PDB entry 7WU2 | electron microscopy, 2.80 A resolution | chains B and N of the 5 polymer chains in the assembly

Chain B:
Name: Guanine nucleotide-binding protein G(I)/G(S)/G(T) subunit beta-1
Source organism: Homo sapiens
UniProtKB: P62873 (GBB1_HUMAN); residue numbers follow UniProt; this construct covers 2-340
Sequence (351 residues; row label = number of the first residue in the row; numbers below 1 keep their minus sign (Met-10 is residue -10)):
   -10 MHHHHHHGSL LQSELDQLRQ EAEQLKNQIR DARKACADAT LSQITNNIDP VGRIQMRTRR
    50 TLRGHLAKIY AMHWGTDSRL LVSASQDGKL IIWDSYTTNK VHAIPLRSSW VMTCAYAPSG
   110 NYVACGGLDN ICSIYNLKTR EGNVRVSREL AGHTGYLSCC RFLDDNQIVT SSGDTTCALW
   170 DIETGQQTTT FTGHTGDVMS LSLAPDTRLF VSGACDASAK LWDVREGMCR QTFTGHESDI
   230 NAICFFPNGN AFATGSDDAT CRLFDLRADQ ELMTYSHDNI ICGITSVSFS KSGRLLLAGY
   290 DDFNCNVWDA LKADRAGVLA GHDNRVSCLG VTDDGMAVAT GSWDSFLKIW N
Unresolved in the structure: -10 to 1
Differences from the reference sequence: expression tag (-10 to 1)
Curated features (UniProtKB/Swiss-Prot):
  - modified residue: Ser2 (N-acetylserine), His266 (Phosphohistidine)
  - natural variant: Leu30 (L30F: In MRD42; uncertain significance), Arg52 (R52G: In MRD42), Gly64 (G64V: In MRD42), Asp76 (D76E: In MRD42; D76G: In MRD42), Gly77 (G77S: In MRD42), Lys78 (K78R: In MRD42), Ile80 (I80N: In MRD42; I80T: In MRD42), His91 (H91R: In MRD42; uncertain significance), Ala92 (A92T: In MRD42), Pro94 (P94S: In MRD42), Leu95 (L95P: In MRD42), Arg96 (R96L: In MRD42), 5 further natural variant entries in UniProt

Chain N:
Name: Nanobody Nb35
Source organism: Lama glama
Notes: antibody fragment or engineered binder
Sequence (162 residues; row label = number of the first residue in the row; numbers below 1 keep their minus sign (Met-23 is residue -23)):
   -23 MGMKYLLPTA AAGLLLLAAQ PAMAQVQLQE SGGGLVQPGG SLRLSCAASG FTFSNYKMNW
    37 VRQAPGKGLE WVSDISQSGA SISYTGSVKG RFTISRDNAK NTLYLQMNSL KPEDTAVYYC
    97 ARCPAPFTRD CFDVTSTTYA YRGQGTQVTV SSHHHHHHEP EA
Unresolved in the structure: -23 to 0, 129-138
Disulfide bonds: Cys22-Cys96, Cys99-Cys107

How chain B and chain N interact:
Contacting residue pairs - 19 pairs, chain B then chain N:
  Lys15(B) - Gln3(N)  hydrogen bond
  Arg19(B) - Gln3(N)
  Thr184(B) - Ala116(N)
  Cys204(B) - Tyr117(N)  hydrogen bond (backbone-side chain)
  Asp205(B) - Ala116(N)
  Asp205(B) - Tyr117(N)
  Ala206(B) - Tyr117(N)  hydrogen bond (backbone-side chain)
  Thr223(B) - Gln1(N)
  Glu226(B) - Val2(N)
  Glu226(B) - Gly26(N)
  Glu226(B) - Phe27(N)
  Glu226(B) - Thr28(N)
  Glu226(B) - Tyr32(N)  hydrogen bond
  Glu226(B) - Arg98(N)  hydrogen bond (backbone-side chain)
  Ser227(B) - Pro100(N)  hydrogen bond (side chain-backbone)
  Ser227(B) - Tyr117(N)  hydrogen bond (backbone-side chain)
  Asp228(B) - Pro100(N)
  Asp228(B) - Tyr117(N)  hydrogen bond
  Asp247(B) - Tyr32(N)
Also at the interface, not in a pair above, chain B (14 interface residues in all): His225, Asp246, Ile270
Also at the interface, not in a pair above, chain N (14 interface residues in all): Ala101, Pro102, Phe103

Overview:
Chain B and chain N each contribute 14 residues to their interface, with 8 hydrogen bonds. Polar contacts
include Lys15(B)-Gln3(N), Cys204(B)-Tyr117(N) and Ala206(B)-Tyr117(N).
Here chain B is Guanine nucleotide-binding protein G(I)/G(S)/G(T) subunit beta-1 (Homo sapiens) and chain N is
Nanobody Nb35 (Lama glama). Entry 7WU2 (Cryo-EM structure of the adhesion GPCR ADGRD1 in complex with miniGs)
was determined by electron microscopy, deposited together with 7WU3, 7WU4 and 7WU5.
